1R9S - chains C and K of the 12 polymer chains in the assembly; structure by X-ray diffraction, 4.25 A resolution (low resolution: residue-level contacts below are approximate; hydrogen-bond / salt-bridge calls are withheld).

# Chain C
Protein: DNA-directed RNA polymerase II 45 kDa polypeptide
Source organism: Saccharomyces cerevisiae
Notes: EC 2.7.7.6
UniProt: P16370 (RPB3_YEAST); numbering as in UniProt (aligned over 1-318)
Amino-acid sequence (318 residues; each row starts with the number of its first residue):
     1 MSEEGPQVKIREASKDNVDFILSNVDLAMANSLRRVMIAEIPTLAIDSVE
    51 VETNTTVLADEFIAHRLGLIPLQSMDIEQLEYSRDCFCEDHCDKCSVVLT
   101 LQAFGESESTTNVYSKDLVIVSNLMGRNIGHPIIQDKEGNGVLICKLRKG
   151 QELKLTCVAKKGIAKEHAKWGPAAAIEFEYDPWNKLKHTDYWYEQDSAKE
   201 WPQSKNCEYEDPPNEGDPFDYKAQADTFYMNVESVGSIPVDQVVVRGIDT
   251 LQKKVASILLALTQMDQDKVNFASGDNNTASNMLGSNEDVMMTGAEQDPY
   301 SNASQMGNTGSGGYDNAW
Not modelled in the structure: 1-2, 269-318
Bound ions: Zn2+: C86, C88, C92, C95
Curated features (UniProtKB/Swiss-Prot):
  - binding site (Zn(2+)): C86, C88, C92, C95
  - modified residue: S2 (N-acetylserine)
  - natural variant: A30 (A30D: In mutant RPB3-1)
  - mutagenesis: K9 (K9E: Transcript termination readthrough)

# Chain K
Protein: DNA-directed RNA polymerase II 13.6 kDa polypeptide
Source organism: Saccharomyces cerevisiae
Notes: EC 2.7.7.6
UniProt: P38902 (RPB11_YEAST); residues 1-120 here = UniProt positions 1-120
Amino-acid sequence (120 residues; numbered 1 to 120; the number before each row is that of its first residue):
     1 MNAPDRFELFLLGEGESKLKIDPDTKAPNAVVITFEKEDHTLGNLIRAEL
    51 LNDRKVLFAAYKVEHPFFARFKLRIQTTEGYDPKDALKNACNSIINKLGA
   101 LKTNFETEWNLQTLAADDAF
Not modelled in the structure: 115-120
Curated features (UniProtKB/Swiss-Prot):
  - mutagenesis: E108 (E108G/V: Transcript termination readthrough; E108K: Transcript termination readthrough. Lethal), L111 (L111P: Transcript termination readthrough), L114 (L114P: Transcript termination readthrough)

# Chain C / chain K interface
Residue-residue contacts (69):
  E3(C) - T103(K)
  E3(C) - N104(K)
  E4(C) - N96(K)
  E4(C) - A100(K)
  P6(C) - K97(K)
  P6(C) - L101(K)
  P6(C) - N104(K)
  Q7(C) - N104(K)
  V8(C) - L101(K)
  V8(C) - F105(K)
  V8(C) - E108(K)
  I10(C) - E108(K)
  I10(C) - W109(K)
  I10(C) - Q112(K)
  A13(C) - W109(K)
  A13(C) - L114(K)
  S14(C) - W109(K)
  S14(C) - L114(K)
  V18(C) - W109(K)
  F20(C) - F105(K)
  A28(C) - N44(K)
  A28(C) - A48(K)
  M29(C) - L45(K)
  M29(C) - I94(K)
  M29(C) - L98(K)
  S32(C) - T41(K)
  S32(C) - L45(K)
  R35(C) - D39(K)
  R35(C) - H40(K)
  R35(C) - T41(K)
  V36(C) - T41(K)
  R84(C) - F10(K)
  R84(C) - L11(K)
  A164(C) - R6(K)
  K165(C) - R6(K)
  K165(C) - L9(K)
  K165(C) - F10(K)
  K165(C) - D39(K)
  E166(C) - R6(K)
  E166(C) - F10(K)
  H167(C) - R6(K)
  D241(C) - F105(K)
  D241(C) - W109(K)
  V244(C) - F105(K)
  I248(C) - L98(K)
  I248(C) - L101(K)
  I248(C) - K102(K)
  D249(C) - K102(K)
  L251(C) - L45(K)
  L251(C) - L98(K)
  Q252(C) - I95(K)
  Q252(C) - L98(K)
  Q252(C) - G99(K)
  Q252(C) - K102(K)
  K254(C) - E38(K)
  K254(C) - L42(K)
  V255(C) - C91(K)
  V255(C) - I94(K)
  V255(C) - I95(K)
  A256(C) - I95(K)
  I258(C) - L19(K)
  I258(C) - L42(K)
  L259(C) - N92(K)
  A261(C) - L19(K)
  L262(C) - L19(K)
  L262(C) - L87(K)
  L262(C) - K88(K)
  M265(C) - L19(K)
  D266(C) - K88(K)
Other interface residues (no listed pair), chain C (43 interface residues in all): G5, K9, R11, L22, L33, E40, I163, V245
Other interface residues (no listed pair), chain K (38 interface residues in all): F7, I21, F35, K84, E106

# Overview
43 residues of chain C face 38 of chain K across their interface. C86(C), C88(C), C92(C) and C95(C) coordinate
Zn2+. UniProt lists 4 Zn2+-binding residues and one mutagenesis site on chain C; 3 mutagenesis sites on chain
K.
Chain C is DNA-directed RNA polymerase II 45 kDa polypeptide and chain K is DNA-directed RNA polymerase II
13.6 kDa polypeptide, both from Saccharomyces cerevisiae; the structure, RNA polymerase II strand separated
elongation complex, matched nucleotide, was determined by X-ray diffraction, deposited together with 1R9T,
1TWA, 1TWC, 1TWF, 1TWG and 1TWH.
